Entry 7MEW (electron microscopy, 3.90 A resolution); this record covers chains A and B.

# Chain A (and B)
Name: ATP-dependent lipid A-core flippase
Source organism: Escherichia coli (strain B / BL21-DE3)
Notes: EC 7.5.2.6; chain B of this document is another copy of the same molecule, construct and numbering; everything in this record applies to it too
UniProtKB: A0A140NBS6 (A0A140NBS6_ECOBD); residue numbers follow UniProt; this construct covers 1-582
Amino-acid sequence (605 residues; row label = number of the first residue in the row; numbers below 1 keep their minus sign (Met-22 is residue -22)):
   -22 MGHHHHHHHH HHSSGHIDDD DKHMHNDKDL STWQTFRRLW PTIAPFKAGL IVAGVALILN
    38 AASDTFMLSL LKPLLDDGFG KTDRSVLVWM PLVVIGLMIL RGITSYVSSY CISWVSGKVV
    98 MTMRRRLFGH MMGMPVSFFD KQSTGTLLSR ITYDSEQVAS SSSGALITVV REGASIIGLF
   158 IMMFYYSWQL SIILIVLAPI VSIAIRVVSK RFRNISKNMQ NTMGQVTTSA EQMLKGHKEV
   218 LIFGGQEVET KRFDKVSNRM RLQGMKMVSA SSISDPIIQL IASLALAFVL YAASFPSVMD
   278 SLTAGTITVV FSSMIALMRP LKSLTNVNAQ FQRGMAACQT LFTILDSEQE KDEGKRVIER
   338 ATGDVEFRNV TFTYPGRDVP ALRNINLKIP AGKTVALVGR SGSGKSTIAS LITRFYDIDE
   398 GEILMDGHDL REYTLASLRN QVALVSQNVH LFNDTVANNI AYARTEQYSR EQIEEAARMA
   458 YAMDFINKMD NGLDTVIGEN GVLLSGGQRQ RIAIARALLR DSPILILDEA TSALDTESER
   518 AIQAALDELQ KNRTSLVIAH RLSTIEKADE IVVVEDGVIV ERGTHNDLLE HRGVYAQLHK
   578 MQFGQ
Disordered / not traced: -22 to 7, 580-582
Sequence notes: initiating methionine (-22); expression tag (-21 to 0)
Small-molecule neighbours: Z5Y ((2E)-3-{1-cyclopropyl-7-[(1S)-1-(3,6-dichloro-2-fluorophenyl)ethoxy]naphthalen-2-yl}prop-2-enoic acid): Phe157, Leu171, Ala175, Val178, Ser179, Ile182, Ile255, Ala259, Ala262, Leu263, Met291, Leu294, Met295, Leu298, Lys299, Thr302

# How chain A and chain B interact
Contacting residue pairs (111):
  Phe56(A) with Thr280(B); Ala281(B)
  Asp60(A) with Met276(B)
  Leu64(A) with Leu267(B), hydrophobic; Ala270(B); Ser271(B); Met276(B), hydrophobic
  Val65(A) with Ser271(B)
  Met67(A) with Leu267(B), hydrophobic
  Pro68(A) with Ala264(B)
  Ile72(A) with Ser260(B); Leu261(B), hydrophobic; Ala264(B), hydrophobic
  Met75(A) with Gln256(B); Ser260(B), hydrogen bond
  Ile76(A) with Leu257(B), hydrophobic
  Tyr83(A) with Ser249(B); Ile250(B), hydrophobic
  Ser86(A) with Ser249(B), hydrogen bond
  Tyr87(A) with Met242(B); Ser246(B)
  Ser90(A) with Val245(B)
  Trp91(A) with Met242(B)
  Gly94(A) with Arg238(B)
  Lys95(A) with Arg238(B)
  Met98(A) with Asp231(B); Ser234(B), hydrogen bond; Asn235(B); Arg238(B)
  Arg101(A) with Phe230(B); Met237(B)
  Arg102(A) with Asp231(B), salt bridge
  Phe105(A) with Glu226(B); Phe230(B), hydrophobic
  Met109(A) with Met210(B); His214(B)
  Phe116(A) with Leu211(B), hydrophobic; His214(B)
  Thr121(A) with Thr204(B); Glu208(B)
  Leu125(A) with Met200(B), hydrophobic; Val203(B); Thr204(B); Ala207(B), hydrophobic
  Met200(A) with Leu125(B), hydrophobic
  Gln202(A) with Asn430(B)
  Val203(A) with Leu125(B), hydrophobic
  Thr204(A) with Thr121(B); Leu125(B)
  Glu208(A) with Thr121(B)
  Gln209(A) with His427(B), hydrogen bond (side chain-backbone); Leu428(B), hydrogen bond (side chain-backbone); Phe429(B)
  Met210(A) with Met109(B), hydrophobic
  Leu211(A) with Phe116(B)
  Leu218(A) with Arg416(B)
  Phe220(A) with Tyr439(B), hydrophobic; Ala440(B)
  Gly222(A) with Ala440(B)
  Val225(A) with Tyr439(B)
  Glu226(A) with Phe105(B)
  Arg229(A) with Asn430(B); Asp431(B)
  Phe230(A) with Arg101(B); Phe105(B), hydrophobic
  Asp231(A) with Met98(B); Arg102(B), salt bridge
  Ser234(A) with Met98(B), hydrogen bond
  Asn235(A) with Met98(B)
  Met237(A) with Arg101(B)
  Arg238(A) with Gly94(B); Lys95(B); Met98(B)
  Met242(A) with Ser90(B); Trp91(B), hydrophobic
  Val245(A) with Ser90(B)
  Ser246(A) with Tyr83(B), hydrogen bond; Tyr87(B)
  Ser249(A) with Tyr83(B); Ser86(B), hydrogen bond
  Ile250(A) with Tyr83(B), hydrophobic
  Gln256(A) with Met75(B); Arg78(B)
  Leu257(A) with Ile76(B), hydrophobic
  Ser260(A) with Ile72(B); Met75(B), hydrogen bond
  Leu261(A) with Ile72(B), hydrophobic
  Ala264(A) with Pro68(B); Ile72(B), hydrophobic
  Leu267(A) with Leu64(B), hydrophobic
  Tyr268(A) with Val65(B), hydrophobic
  Ala270(A) with Leu64(B)
  Ser271(A) with Leu64(B); Val65(B)
  Met276(A) with Leu64(B), hydrophobic
  Leu279(A) with Phe56(B)
  Ala281(A) with Phe56(B)
  Ile284(A) with Phe56(B), hydrophobic
  Arg416(A) with Leu218(B); Ile219(B)
  Asn417(A) with Ile219(B)
  Val419(A) with Ile219(B)
  His427(A) with Gln209(B)
  Leu428(A) with Gln209(B)
  Phe429(A) with Gln209(B)
  Asn430(A) with Gln202(B); Arg229(B)
  Asp431(A) with Arg229(B)
  Tyr439(A) with Val225(B)
  Ala440(A) with Phe220(B); Gly222(B)
Other interface residues (no listed pair), chain A (83 interface residues in all): Leu52, Arg78, Gly79, Ser82, Ser206, Ala207, His214, Gly221, Pro253, Thr280, Thr285
Other interface residues (no listed pair), chain B (82 interface residues in all): Leu52, Asp53, Met67, Gly79, Ser82, Val113, Ser206, Pro253, Tyr268, Ile284, Thr285, Asn417

# In short
83 residues of chain A and 82 residues of chain B are in contact, with 9 hydrogen bonds and 2 salt bridges.
Polar pairs include Arg102(A)-Asp231(B), Met75(A)-Ser260(B) and Ser86(A)-Ser249(B). Chain A binds compound
Z5Y.
Both chains are ATP-dependent lipid A-core flippase (Escherichia coli (strain B / BL21-DE3)). Entry 7MEW (E.
coli MsbA in complex with G247) was determined by electron microscopy (same publication as 7MET and 7RIT).
